PDB entry 8XBS | electron microscopy, 2.21 A resolution | chains A and B

Chain A (and B):
Name: Systemic RNA interference defective protein 1
Source organism: Caenorhabditis elegans
Notes: chain B of this document is another copy of the same molecule, construct and numbering; everything in this record applies to it too
UniProtKB: Q9GZC8 (SID1_CAEEL); residue numbers follow UniProt; this construct covers 18-776
Sequence (792 residues; row label = number of the first residue in the row; numbers below 1 keep their minus sign (Met-15 is residue -15)):
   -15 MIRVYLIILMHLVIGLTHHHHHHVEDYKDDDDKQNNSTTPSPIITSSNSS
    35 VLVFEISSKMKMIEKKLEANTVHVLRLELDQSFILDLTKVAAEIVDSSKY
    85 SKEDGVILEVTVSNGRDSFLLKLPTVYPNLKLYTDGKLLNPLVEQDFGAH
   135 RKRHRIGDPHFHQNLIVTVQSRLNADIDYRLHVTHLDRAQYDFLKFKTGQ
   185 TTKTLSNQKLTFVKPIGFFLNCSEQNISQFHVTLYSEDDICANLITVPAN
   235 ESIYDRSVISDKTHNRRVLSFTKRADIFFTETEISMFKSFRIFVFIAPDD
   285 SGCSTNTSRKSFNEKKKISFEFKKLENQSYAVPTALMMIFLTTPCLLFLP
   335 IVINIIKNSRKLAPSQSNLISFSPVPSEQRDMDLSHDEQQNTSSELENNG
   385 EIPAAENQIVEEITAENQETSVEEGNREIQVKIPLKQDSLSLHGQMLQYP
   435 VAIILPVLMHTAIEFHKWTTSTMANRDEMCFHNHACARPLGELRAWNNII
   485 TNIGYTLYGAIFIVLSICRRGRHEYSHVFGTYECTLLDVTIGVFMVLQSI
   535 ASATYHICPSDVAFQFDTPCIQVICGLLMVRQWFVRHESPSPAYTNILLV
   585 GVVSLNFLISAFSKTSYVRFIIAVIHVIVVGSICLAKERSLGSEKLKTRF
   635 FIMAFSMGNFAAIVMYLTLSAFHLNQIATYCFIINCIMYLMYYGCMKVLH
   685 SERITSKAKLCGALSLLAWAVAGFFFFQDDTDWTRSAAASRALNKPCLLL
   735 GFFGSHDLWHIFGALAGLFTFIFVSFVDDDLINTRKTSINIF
Disordered / not traced: -15 to 32, 132-143, 289-294, 344-424, 506-509
Cystine bridges: Cys225-Cys287, Cys464-Cys542, Cys470-Cys731
Differences from the reference sequence: initiating methionine (-15); expression tag (-14 to 17)
Metal / ion sites: Zn2+: His540, Asp551, His740, His744
Ligand contacts: N-acetylglucosamine (NAG; 2-acetamido-2-deoxy-beta-D-glucopyranose): Phe180, Glu208, Gln209, Asn210
UniProt features mapped onto this chain:
  - glycosylation (N-linked (GlcNAc...) asparagine): Asn19, Asn20, Asn32, Asn205, Asn210, Asn234, Asn290, Asn311
  - mutagenesis: Asp130 (D130N: In pk3321; defective avoidance behavior in response to P.aeruginosa), Ala173 (A173T: Loss of binding to shorter than 100 base-pair long dsRNA and decreased affinity for longer RNA species. Decreased RNA transport), Pro199 (P199L: In qt10; Failure to spread gene silencing signal. Loss of binding to shorter than 100 base-pair long dsRNA and decreased affinity for longer RNA species. Decreased RNA transport), Ser536 (S536I: In qt2; Defective in dsRNA transport), Arg565 (R565C: In qt4; Failure to spread gene silencing signal)
Reported in the primary citation:
  - Zn2+ coordination: His540, His740, His744
  - catalytic residues: Ser533, Asp551

Interface between chain A and chain B:
Contacting residue pairs - 119 pairs, chain A then chain B:
  Ser34(A) - Arg60(B)  hydrogen bond
  Ser34(A) - His146(B)
  Ser34(A) - Asn148(B)
  Val35(A) - Arg60(B)
  Val37(A) - Val37(B)  hydrophobic
  Asn54(A) - Phe145(B)
  Asn54(A) - His146(B)
  Asn54(A) - Asn148(B)  hydrogen bond (backbone-side chain)
  Val56(A) - Ile150(B)  hydrophobic
  Arg60(A) - Ser34(B)  hydrogen bond
  Arg60(A) - Val35(B)
  Glu93(A) - Ser97(B)  hydrogen bond
  Glu93(A) - Gly99(B)
  Glu93(A) - Arg100(B)
  Glu93(A) - Asp101(B)  hydrogen bond (side chain-backbone)
  Glu93(A) - Ser102(B)  hydrogen bond
  Ser97(A) - Glu93(B)  hydrogen bond
  Ser97(A) - Gln154(B)  hydrogen bond
  Asn98(A) - Gln154(B)
  Gly99(A) - Glu93(B)
  Gly99(A) - Gln154(B)
  Gly99(A) - Arg156(B)
  Arg100(A) - Glu93(B)
  Arg100(A) - Arg156(B)
  Asp101(A) - Glu93(B)  hydrogen bond (backbone-side chain)
  Ser102(A) - Glu93(B)  hydrogen bond
  Ser102(A) - Leu104(B)
  Ser102(A) - Lys106(B)
  Phe103(A) - Leu104(B)  hydrophobic
  Leu104(A) - Ser102(B)
  Leu104(A) - Phe103(B)  hydrophobic
  Leu104(A) - Leu104(B)  hydrophobic
  Lys106(A) - Ser102(B)
  Lys106(A) - Asp239(B)  salt bridge
  Tyr111(A) - Val242(B)  hydrophobic
  Asp130(A) - Arg156(B)  salt bridge
  Asp130(A) - Asn158(B)
  Phe145(A) - Asn54(B)
  Phe145(A) - Asn158(B)
  His146(A) - Ser34(B)
  His146(A) - Asn54(B)
  Gln147(A) - Arg156(B)  hydrogen bond (side chain-backbone)
  Gln147(A) - Asn158(B)
  Asn148(A) - Ser34(B)
  Asn148(A) - Asn54(B)  hydrogen bond (side chain-backbone)
  Asn148(A) - Gln154(B)
  Ile150(A) - Val56(B)  hydrophobic
  Ile150(A) - Gln154(B)
  Gln154(A) - Ser97(B)  hydrogen bond
  Gln154(A) - Asn98(B)
  Gln154(A) - Gly99(B)
  Gln154(A) - Asn148(B)
  Gln154(A) - Ile150(B)
  Arg156(A) - Gly99(B)
  Arg156(A) - Arg100(B)
  Arg156(A) - Asp130(B)  salt bridge
  Arg156(A) - Gln147(B)  hydrogen bond (backbone-side chain)
  Asn158(A) - Asp130(B)
  Asn158(A) - Phe145(B)
  Asn158(A) - Gln147(B)
  Ile229(A) - Ile243(B)  hydrophobic
  Ser236(A) - Arg240(B)  hydrogen bond (backbone-side chain)
  Ile237(A) - Arg240(B)
  Ile237(A) - Ile243(B)
  Tyr238(A) - Arg240(B)
  Tyr238(A) - Ile243(B)  hydrophobic
  Asp239(A) - Lys106(B)  salt bridge
  Asp239(A) - Arg240(B)  hydrogen bond (backbone-side chain)
  Arg240(A) - Ser236(B)  hydrogen bond (side chain-backbone)
  Arg240(A) - Ile237(B)
  Arg240(A) - Tyr238(B)
  Arg240(A) - Asp239(B)  hydrogen bond (side chain-backbone)
  Arg240(A) - Arg250(B)
  Val242(A) - Tyr111(B)  hydrophobic
  Ile243(A) - Ile229(B)  hydrophobic
  Ile243(A) - Ile237(B)
  Ile243(A) - Tyr238(B)  hydrophobic
  Ile243(A) - Arg250(B)  hydrogen bond (backbone-side chain)
  Lys246(A) - His248(B)
  His248(A) - Lys246(B)
  Arg250(A) - Arg240(B)
  Arg250(A) - Ile243(B)  hydrogen bond (side chain-backbone)
  Leu431(A) - Ala577(B)
  Leu431(A) - Tyr578(B)
  Gln432(A) - Ser575(B)
  Gln432(A) - Ala577(B)
  Gln432(A) - Tyr578(B)  hydrogen bond
  Tyr433(A) - Asn580(B)
  Pro434(A) - Asn580(B)
  Val435(A) - Asn580(B)
  Val435(A) - Ile581(B)
  Val435(A) - Val584(B)
  Ala436(A) - Asn580(B)
  Ala436(A) - Val584(B)
  Leu439(A) - Pro440(B)  hydrophobic
  Leu439(A) - Leu583(B)  hydrophobic
  Pro440(A) - Leu439(B)  hydrophobic
  Pro440(A) - Met443(B)  hydrophobic
  Met443(A) - Pro440(B)  hydrophobic
  Met443(A) - Phe548(B)  hydrophobic
  Met443(A) - Phe550(B)  hydrophobic
  Ala446(A) - Phe591(B)  hydrophobic
  Ile447(A) - Ile447(B)  hydrophobic
  Phe548(A) - Met443(B)  hydrophobic
  Phe550(A) - Met443(B)  hydrophobic
  Ser575(A) - Gln432(B)
  Ala577(A) - Leu431(B)
  Ala577(A) - Gln432(B)
  Tyr578(A) - Leu431(B)
  Tyr578(A) - Gln432(B)  hydrogen bond
  Asn580(A) - Tyr433(B)
  Asn580(A) - Pro434(B)
  Asn580(A) - Val435(B)
  Asn580(A) - Ala436(B)
  Ile581(A) - Val435(B)
  Leu583(A) - Leu439(B)  hydrophobic
  Val584(A) - Val435(B)
  Val584(A) - Ala436(B)
  Phe591(A) - Ala446(B)  hydrophobic
Also at the interface, not in a pair above, chain A (75 interface residues in all): Ala53, Thr55, Val58, Val90, Thr95, Thr109, Val110, Thr152, Ser155, Asn227, Ser241, Ser244, Val252, His450, Glu462, Asp545, Val587
Also at the interface, not in a pair above, chain B (76 interface residues in all): Ala53, Thr55, Val58, Val90, Thr95, Thr109, Val110, His144, Thr152, Ser155, Asn227, Ser241, Ser244, Val252, His450, Glu462, Asp545, Val587

Overview:
75 residues of chain A and 76 residues of chain B are in contact, with 22 hydrogen bonds and 4 salt bridges.
Among the polar pairs are Lys106(A)-Asp239(B), Asp130(A)-Arg156(B) and Ser34(A)-Arg60(B). Bound to chain A:
N-acetylglucosamine. From the paper: catalytic residues Ser533(A) and Asp551(A); Zn2+ coordination by
His540(A), His740(A) and His744(A).
Both chains are Systemic RNA interference defective protein 1 (Caenorhabditis elegans). Entry 8XBS (C. elegans
apo-SID1 structure) was determined by electron microscopy together with 8XC1 from the same study.
